Entry 6P26 (X-ray diffraction, 3.16 A resolution); this record covers chains A and D of the 4 polymer chains in the assembly.

== Chain A ==
Protein: Phenylalanine--tRNA ligase alpha subunit
Source organism: Escherichia coli str. K-12 substr. MG1655
Notes: EC 6.1.1.20
Reference sequence: A0A387D3L6 (A0A387D3L6_ECOLI); residues 2-327 here = UniProt positions 2-327
Chain sequence (332 residues; row label = number of the first residue in the row; numbers below 1 keep their minus sign (Gly-4 is residue -4)):
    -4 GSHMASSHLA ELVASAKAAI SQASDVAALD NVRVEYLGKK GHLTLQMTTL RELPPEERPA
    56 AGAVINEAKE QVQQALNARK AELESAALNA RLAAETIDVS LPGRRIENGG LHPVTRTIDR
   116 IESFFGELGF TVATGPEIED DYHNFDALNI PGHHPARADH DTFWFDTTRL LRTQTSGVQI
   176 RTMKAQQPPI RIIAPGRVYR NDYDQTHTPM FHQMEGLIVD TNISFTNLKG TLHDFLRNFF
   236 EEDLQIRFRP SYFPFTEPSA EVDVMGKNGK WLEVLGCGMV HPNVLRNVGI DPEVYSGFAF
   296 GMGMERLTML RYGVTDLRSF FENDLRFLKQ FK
Disordered / not traced: -4 to 86
Sequence notes: expression tag (-4 to 1)
Residues lining bound ligands: N-benzyl-2-(cyclohex-1-en-1-yl)ethan-1-amine (NO4): Leu143, Gln169, Ser171, Gln174, Ile175, Glu210, Leu212, Phe248, Phe250, Gly271, Cys272, Val275, Val279, Ala294, Phe295, Gly296
What the authors report for this chain:
  - mutagenesis - F250L: abolished binding to N-benzyl-2-(cyclohex-1-en-1-yl)ethan-1-amine
  - binding site for N-benzyl-2-(cyclohex-1-en-1-yl)ethan-1-amine: Ile175
  - conformationally variable residues (helix shift): Gly172

== Chain D ==
Protein: Phenylalanine--tRNA ligase beta subunit
Source organism: Escherichia coli str. K-12 substr. MG1655
Notes: EC 6.1.1.20
Reference sequence: A0A387D0Y5 (A0A387D0Y5_ECOLI); numbering as in UniProt (aligned over 1-795)
Chain sequence (795 residues; numbered 1 to 795; the number before each row is that of its first residue):
     1 MKFSELWLRE WVNPAIDSDA LANQITMAGL EVDGVEPVAG SFHGVVVGEV VECAQHPNAD
    61 KLRVTKVNVG GDRLLDIVCG APNCRQGLRV AVATIGAVLP GDFKIKAAKL RGEPSEGMLC
   121 SFSELGISDD HSGIIELPAD APIGTDIREY LKLDDNTIEI SVTPNRADCL GIIGVARDVA
   181 VLNQLPLVQP EIVPVGATID DTLPITVEAP EACPRYLGRV VKGINVKAPT PLWMKEKLRR
   241 CGIRSIDAVV DVTNYVLLEL GQPMHAFDKD RIEGGIVVRM AKEGETLVLL DGTEAKLNAD
   301 TLVIADHNKA LAMGGIFGGE HSGVNDETQN VLLECAFFSP LSITGRARRH GLHTDASHRY
   361 ERGVDPALQH KAMERATRLL IDICGGEAGP VIDITNEATL PKRATITLRR SKLDRLIGHH
   421 IADEQVTDIL RRLGCEVTEG KDEWQAVAPS WRFDMEIEED LVEEVARVYG YNNIPDEPVQ
   481 ASLIMGTHRE ADLSLKRVKT LLNDKGYQEV ITYSFVDPKV QQMIHPGVEA LLLPSPISVE
   541 MSAMRLSLWT GLLATVVYNQ NRQQNRVRIF ESGLRFVPDT QAPLGIRQDL MLAGVICGNR
   601 YEEHWNLAKE TVDFYDLKGD LESVLDLTGK LNEVEFRAEA NPALHPGQSA AIYLKGERIG
   661 FVGVVHPELE RKLDLNGRTL VFELEWNKLA DRVVPQAREI SRFPANRRDI AVVVAENVPA
   721 ADILSECKKV GVNQVVGVNL FDVYRGKGVA EGYKSLAISL ILQDTSRTLE EEEIAATVAK
   781 CVEALKERFQ ASLRD
Disordered / not traced: 795

== Chain A / chain D interface ==
Residue-residue contacts - 80 pairs, chain A then chain D:
  Glu90(A) - His645(D)  salt bridge
  Glu90(A) - Gln648(D)
  Thr91(A) - Gly647(D)
  Ile92(A) - Phe614(D)  hydrophobic
  Ile92(A) - Tyr615(D)
  Ile92(A) - Gly647(D)  hydrogen bond (backbone-backbone)
  Ile92(A) - Gln648(D)
  Asp93(A) - Tyr615(D)  hydrogen bond (backbone-side chain)
  Asp93(A) - Pro719(D)
  Asp93(A) - Ala720(D)  hydrogen bond (side chain-backbone)
  Asp93(A) - Lys754(D)  salt bridge
  Val94(A) - Phe614(D)  hydrophobic
  Val94(A) - Lys618(D)  hydrogen bond (backbone-side chain)
  Val94(A) - Phe636(D)
  Val94(A) - Ala638(D)
  Val94(A) - Ser649(D)
  Val94(A) - Ala650(D)  hydrophobic
  Ser95(A) - Lys618(D)
  Ser95(A) - Pro719(D)
  Ser95(A) - Ala720(D)  hydrogen bond (side chain-backbone)
  Ser95(A) - Ala721(D)  hydrogen bond (side chain-backbone)
  Leu96(A) - Tyr615(D)  hydrophobic
  Leu96(A) - Lys618(D)  hydrogen bond (backbone-side chain)
  Leu96(A) - Ala720(D)  hydrophobic
  Leu96(A) - Leu740(D)  hydrophobic
  Pro97(A) - Glu622(D)
  Gly98(A) - Tyr615(D)
  Gly98(A) - Gly619(D)
  Gly98(A) - Glu622(D)  hydrogen bond (backbone-side chain)
  Arg99(A) - Arg600(D)
  Arg99(A) - Asp613(D)  salt bridge
  Arg99(A) - Tyr615(D)  hydrogen bond (backbone-backbone)
  Arg99(A) - Asp616(D)  salt bridge
  Arg99(A) - Gly619(D)
  Arg100(A) - Gly619(D)
  Arg100(A) - Glu622(D)  salt bridge
  Arg100(A) - Ser623(D)
  Arg100(A) - Leu631(D)
  Asn103(A) - Leu501(D)
  Asn103(A) - Ser623(D)  hydrogen bond (side chain-backbone)
  Asn103(A) - Asp626(D)
  Arg111(A) - Glu490(D)  salt bridge
  Arg111(A) - Arg692(D)
  Arg111(A) - Pro695(D)
  Arg115(A) - Glu490(D)  salt bridge
  Phe119(A) - Met485(D)  hydrophobic
  Phe119(A) - His488(D)
  Phe120(A) - Met485(D)  hydrophobic
  Glu122(A) - Met485(D)
  Glu122(A) - His488(D)  salt bridge
  Leu123(A) - Leu483(D)
  Leu123(A) - Ile484(D)
  Leu123(A) - Met485(D)  hydrophobic
  Arg186(A) - Leu483(D)
  Asp229(A) - Ile484(D)
  Asp229(A) - Met485(D)
  Phe230(A) - Met485(D)  hydrophobic
  Asn233(A) - Met485(D)
  Asn233(A) - Gly486(D)  hydrogen bond (side chain-backbone)
  Asn233(A) - His488(D)  hydrogen bond (side chain-backbone)
  Glu236(A) - His488(D)
  Glu236(A) - Arg489(D)
  Glu236(A) - Glu490(D)  hydrogen bond (side chain-backbone)
  Arg306(A) - Glu490(D)  salt bridge
  Arg306(A) - Gln696(D)
  Tyr307(A) - Glu490(D)  hydrogen bond
  Tyr307(A) - Pro695(D)
  Tyr307(A) - Gln696(D)
  Tyr307(A) - Ala697(D)  hydrogen bond (backbone-backbone)
  Gly308(A) - Ala697(D)
  Val309(A) - Ala697(D)  hydrophobic
  Arg321(A) - Ile700(D)
  Arg321(A) - Ser701(D)  hydrogen bond (side chain-backbone)
  Arg321(A) - Gln763(D)
  Gln325(A) - Pro695(D)
  Gln325(A) - Gln696(D)
  Gln325(A) - Ala697(D)
  Gln325(A) - Arg698(D)  hydrogen bond (side chain-backbone)
  Gln325(A) - Ile700(D)
  Lys327(A) - Asp626(D)  salt bridge
Interface residues without a listed pair, chain A (38 interface residues in all): Ala88, Ile101, Glu102, Ser118, Thr226, Asp319, Phe322, Phe326
Interface residues without a listed pair, chain D (47 interface residues in all): Thr487, Lys505, Leu627, Arg637, Val694, Val718, Val743, Arg745

== Overview ==
38 residues of chain A face 47 of chain D across their interface, with 17 hydrogen bonds and 10 salt bridges.
Polar contacts include Glu90(A)-His645(D), Asp93(A)-Lys754(D) and Arg99(A)-Asp613(D). Ligands of chain A:
N-benzyl-2-(cyclohex-1-en-1-yl)ethan-1-amine. The paper reports a binding site for
N-benzyl-2-(cyclohex-1-en-1-yl)ethan-1-amine at Ile175(A); F250L of chain A abolishes binding to
N-benzyl-2-(cyclohex-1-en-1-yl)ethan-1-amine.
Chain A is Phenylalanine--tRNA ligase alpha subunit and chain D is Phenylalanine--tRNA ligase beta subunit,
both from Escherichia coli str. K-12 substr. MG1655; the structure, Escherichia coli tRNA synthetase in
complex with compound 1, was determined by X-ray diffraction together with 6OZ5, 6P24 and 6P8T from the same
study.
